Entry 8BPA (electron microscopy, 3.70 A resolution); this record covers chains C and D of the 4 polymer chains in the assembly.

Chain C:
Name: PHD finger protein 12
Source organism: Homo sapiens
UniProtKB: Q96QT6 (PHF12_HUMAN); numbering as in UniProt (aligned over 1-1004)
Chain sequence (1004 residues; each row starts with the number of its first residue):
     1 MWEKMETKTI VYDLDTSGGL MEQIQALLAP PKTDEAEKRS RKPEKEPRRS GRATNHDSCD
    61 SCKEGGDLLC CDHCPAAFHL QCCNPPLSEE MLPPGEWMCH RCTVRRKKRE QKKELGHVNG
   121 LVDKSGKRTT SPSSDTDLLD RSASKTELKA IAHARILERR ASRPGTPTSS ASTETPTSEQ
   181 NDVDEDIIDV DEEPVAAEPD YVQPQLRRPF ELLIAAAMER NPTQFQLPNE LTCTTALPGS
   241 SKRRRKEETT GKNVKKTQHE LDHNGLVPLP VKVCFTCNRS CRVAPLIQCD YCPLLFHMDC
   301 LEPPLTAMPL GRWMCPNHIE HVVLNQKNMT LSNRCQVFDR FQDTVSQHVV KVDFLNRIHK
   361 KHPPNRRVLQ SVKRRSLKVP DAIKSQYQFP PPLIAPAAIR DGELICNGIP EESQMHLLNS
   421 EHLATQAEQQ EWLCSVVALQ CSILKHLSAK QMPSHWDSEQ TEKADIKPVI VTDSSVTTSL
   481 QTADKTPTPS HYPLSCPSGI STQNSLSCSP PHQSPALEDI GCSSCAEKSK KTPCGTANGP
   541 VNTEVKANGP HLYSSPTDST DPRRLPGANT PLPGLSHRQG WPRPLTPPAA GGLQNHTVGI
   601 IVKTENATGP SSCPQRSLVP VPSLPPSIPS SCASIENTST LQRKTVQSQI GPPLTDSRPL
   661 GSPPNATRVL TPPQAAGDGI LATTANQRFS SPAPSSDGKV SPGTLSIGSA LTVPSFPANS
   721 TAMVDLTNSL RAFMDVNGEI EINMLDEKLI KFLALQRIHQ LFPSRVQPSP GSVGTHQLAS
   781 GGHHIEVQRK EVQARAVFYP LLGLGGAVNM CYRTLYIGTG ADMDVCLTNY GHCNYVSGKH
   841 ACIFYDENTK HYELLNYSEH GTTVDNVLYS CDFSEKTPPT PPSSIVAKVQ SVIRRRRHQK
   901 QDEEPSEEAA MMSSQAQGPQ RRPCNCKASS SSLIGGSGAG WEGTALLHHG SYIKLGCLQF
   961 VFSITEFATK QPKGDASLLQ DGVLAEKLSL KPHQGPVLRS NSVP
Not modelled in the structure: 1-16, 35-56, 113-203, 235-256, 365-1004
Bound ions: Zn2+ site 1: Cys-59, Cys-62, His-79, Cys-82; Zn2+ site 2: Cys-71, Cys-74, Cys-99, Cys-102; Zn2+ site 3: Cys-274, Cys-277, His-297, Cys-300; Zn2+ site 4: Cys-289, Cys-292, Cys-315, His-318

Chain D:
Name: Mortality factor 4-like protein 1
Source organism: Homo sapiens
UniProtKB: Q9UBU8 (MO4L1_HUMAN); numbering as in UniProt (aligned over 1-362)
Chain sequence (362 residues; row label = number of the first residue in the row):
     1 MAPKQDPKPK FQEGERVLCF HGPLLYEAKC VKVAIKDKQV KYFIHYSGWN KKSAVRPRRS
    61 EKSLKTHEDI VALFPVPEGA PSVHHPLLTS SWDEWVPESR VLKYVDTNLQ KQRELQKANQ
   121 EQYAEGKMRG AAPGKKTSGL QQKNVEVKTK KNKQKTPGNG DGGSTSETPQ PPRKKRARVD
   181 PTVENEETFM NRVEVKVKIP EELKPWLVDD WDLITRQKQL FYLPAKKNVD SILEDYANYK
   241 KSRGNTDNKE YAVNEVVAGI KEYFNVMLGT QLLYKFERPQ YAEILADHPD APMSQVYGAP
   301 HLLRLFVRIG AMLAYTPLDE KSLALLLNYL HDFLKYLAKN SATLFSASDY EVAPPEYHRK
   361 AV
Not modelled in the structure: 1-199

Chain C / chain D interface:
Residue-residue contacts - 55 pairs, chain C then chain D:
  Cys-62(C) / Lys-275(D)
  Glu-64(C) / Lys-275(D)
  Gln-81(C) / Arg-278(D)
  Cys-82(C) / Lys-275(D)  hydrogen bond
  Asn-84(C) / Thr-270(D)
  Pro-86(C) / Tyr-281(D)
  Pro-86(C) / Leu-285(D)  hydrophobic
  Pro-204(C) / Tyr-251(D)
  Leu-206(C) / Val-256(D)  hydrophobic
  Arg-207(C) / Glu-255(D)  salt bridge
  Arg-208(C) / Asp-319(D)  salt bridge
  Arg-208(C) / Ser-322(D)  hydrogen bond
  Pro-209(C) / Leu-318(D)  hydrophobic
  Phe-210(C) / Glu-255(D)
  Phe-210(C) / Val-256(D)  hydrophobic
  Phe-210(C) / Gly-259(D)
  Phe-210(C) / Glu-262(D)
  Leu-212(C) / Leu-318(D)  hydrophobic
  Leu-213(C) / Tyr-263(D)  hydrogen bond (backbone-side chain)
  Leu-213(C) / Ile-309(D)  hydrophobic
  Ile-214(C) / Glu-262(D)
  Ile-214(C) / Tyr-263(D)
  Ile-214(C) / Val-266(D)  hydrophobic
  Ala-217(C) / Tyr-263(D)  hydrophobic
  Ala-217(C) / Val-266(D)  hydrophobic
  Ala-217(C) / Met-267(D)  hydrophobic
  Arg-220(C) / Met-312(D)
  Arg-220(C) / Tyr-315(D)
  Pro-222(C) / Thr-270(D)
  Thr-223(C) / Thr-270(D)
  Thr-223(C) / Lys-275(D)
  Gln-224(C) / Gln-271(D)
  Gln-224(C) / Lys-275(D)
  Gln-224(C) / Arg-308(D)
  Phe-225(C) / Gln-271(D)  hydrogen bond (backbone-backbone)
  Phe-225(C) / Leu-272(D)
  Phe-225(C) / Leu-273(D)
  Phe-225(C) / Tyr-274(D)
  Phe-225(C) / Arg-304(D)
  Phe-225(C) / Val-307(D)  hydrophobic
  Phe-225(C) / Arg-308(D)
  Gln-226(C) / Arg-308(D)  hydrogen bond (backbone-side chain)
  Leu-227(C) / Leu-207(D)  hydrophobic
  Leu-227(C) / Trp-211(D)  hydrophobic
  Leu-227(C) / Tyr-274(D)
  Glu-230(C) / Glu-201(D)
  Leu-231(C) / Lys-204(D)
  Leu-231(C) / Leu-207(D)  hydrophobic
  Leu-231(C) / Val-208(D)  hydrophobic
  Thr-330(C) / Asp-209(D)  hydrogen bond
  Leu-331(C) / Val-208(D)  hydrophobic
  Leu-331(C) / Asp-209(D)  hydrogen bond (backbone-side chain)
  Leu-331(C) / Asp-212(D)
  Ser-332(C) / Pro-205(D)
  Ser-332(C) / Asp-209(D)  hydrogen bond
Also at the interface, not in a pair above, chain C (32 interface residues in all): Ala-216, Asn-221, Pro-228, Thr-232
Also at the interface, not in a pair above, chain D (42 interface residues in all): Ala-252, Ile-260, Pro-279, Ala-282, Thr-316, Leu-325, Leu-326, Ala-361

In short:
32 residues of chain C face 42 of chain D across their interface; the contacts include 8 hydrogen bonds and 2
salt bridges. Polar contacts include Arg-207(C)/Glu-255(D), Arg-208(C)/Asp-319(D) and Cys-82(C)/Lys-275(D).
Cys-59(C), Cys-62(C), His-79(C) and Cys-82(C) coordinate Zn2+ site 1.
Chain C is PHD finger protein 12 and chain D is Mortality factor 4-like protein 1, both from Homo sapiens; the
structure, Cryo-EM structure of the human SIN3B histone deacetylase complex at 3.7 Angstrom, was determined by
electron microscopy (same publication as 8BPB, 8BPC and 8C60).
